PDB entry 5K4B | X-ray diffraction, 1.40 A resolution | chain A

[Chain A]
Molecule: Eukaryotic translation initiation factor 3 subunit D
From: Nasonia vitripennis
Reference sequence: K7IM66 (K7IM66_NASVI); residue numbers follow UniProt; this construct covers 172-537
Sequence (368 residues; numbered 170 to 537; the number before each row is that of its first residue):
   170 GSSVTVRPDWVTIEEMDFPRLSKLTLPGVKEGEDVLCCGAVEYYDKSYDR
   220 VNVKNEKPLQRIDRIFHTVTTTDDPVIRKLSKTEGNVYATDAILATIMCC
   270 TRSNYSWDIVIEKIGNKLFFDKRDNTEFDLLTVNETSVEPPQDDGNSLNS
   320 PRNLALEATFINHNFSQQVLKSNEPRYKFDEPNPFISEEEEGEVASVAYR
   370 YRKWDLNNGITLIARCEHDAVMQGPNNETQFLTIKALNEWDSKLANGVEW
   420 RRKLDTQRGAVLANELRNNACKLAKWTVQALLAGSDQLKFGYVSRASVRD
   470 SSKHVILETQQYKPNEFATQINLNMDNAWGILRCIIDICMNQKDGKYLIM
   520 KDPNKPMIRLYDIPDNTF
Disordered / not traced: 170-171, 393-397
Construct notes: expression tag (170-171)
Curated features (UniProtKB/Swiss-Prot):
  - region: Glu-296 to Pro-310 (RNA gate)

[Summary]
Chain A is Eukaryotic translation initiation factor 3 subunit D (Nasonia vitripennis); the structure,
Structure of eukaryotic translation initiation factor 3 subunit D (eIF3d) cap binding domain from Nasonia
vitripennis ..., was determined by X-ray diffraction, deposited together with 5K4C and 5K4D.
